9MLA - chains A and D of the 12 polymer chains in the assembly; structure by electron microscopy, 2.24 A resolution.

Chain A:
Name: Surface protein
Source organism: Homo sapiens
UniProt: P61570 (ENK25_HUMAN); numbering as in UniProt (aligned over 97-465)
Chain sequence (369 residues; each row starts with the number of its first residue):
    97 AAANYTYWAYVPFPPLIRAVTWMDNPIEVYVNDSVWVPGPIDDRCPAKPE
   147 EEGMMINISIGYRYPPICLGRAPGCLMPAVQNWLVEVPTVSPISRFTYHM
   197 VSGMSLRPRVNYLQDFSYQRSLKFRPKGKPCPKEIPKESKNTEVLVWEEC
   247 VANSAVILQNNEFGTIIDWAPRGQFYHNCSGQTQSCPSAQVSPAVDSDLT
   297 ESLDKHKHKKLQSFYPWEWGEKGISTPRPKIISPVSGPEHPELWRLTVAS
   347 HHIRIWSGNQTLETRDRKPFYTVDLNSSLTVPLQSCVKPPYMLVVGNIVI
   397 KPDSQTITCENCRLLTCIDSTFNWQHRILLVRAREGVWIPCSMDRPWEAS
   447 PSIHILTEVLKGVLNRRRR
Not modelled in the structure: 97-99, 460-465
Sequence notes: conflict Arg167 (Thr in P61570), Thr185 (Ile in P61570), Ile328 (Val in P61570); engineered mutation Cys437 (Val in P61570), Arg463 (Ser in P61570), Arg464 (Lys in P61570)
Cystine bridges: Cys164-Cys171, Cys227-Cys246, Cys275-Cys282, Cys382-Cys413, Cys405-Cys408
Covalently attached groups: N-acetylglucosamine (NAG) linked to Asn100, Asn128, Asn153, Asn274, Asn355, Asn372
From the paper describing this entry:
  - post-translational modification sites: Asn128

Chain D:
Name: Transmembrane protein, Fibritin
Source organism: Homo sapiens
UniProt: chimeric construct of P61570, P10104: residues 466-632 from P61570 (ENK25_HUMAN) positions 466-632 (same numbers); residues 651-676 from P10104 positions 459-484 (UniProt number = residue number - 192)
Chain sequence (253 residues; numbered 466 to 718; the number before each row is that of its first residue):
   466 FIFTLIAVIMGLIAVTATAAVAGVALHSSVQSCNFVNDWQKNSTRLWNSQ
   516 SSIDQKLANQINDLRQTVIWMGDRLMSLEHRFQLQCDWNTSDFCITPQIY
   566 NESEHHWDMVRRHLQGREDNLTLDISKLKEQIFEASKAHLNLVPGTEAIA
   616 GVADGLANLNPVTWVKTDDDDKAGGSGGSGGSGGGYIPEAPRDGQAYVRK
   666 DGEWVLLSTFLASGLEVLFQGPGAGWSHPQFEKGGGSGGGSGGGSWSHPQ
   716 FEK
Not modelled in the structure: 621-718
Sequence notes: conflict Ala484 (Gly in P61570), Glu599 (Lys in P61570), Leu671 (Phe479 in P10104); engineered mutation Cys498 (Val in P61570); linker (633-650); expression tag (677-718)
Cystine bridges: Cys551-Cys559
Covalently attached groups: N-acetylglucosamine (NAG) linked to Asn507, Asn554, Asn585; glycan linked to Asn566
From the paper describing this entry:
  - contacts within the chain: His492-Trp572 (hydrogen bond), Ser493-Trp572 (hydrogen bond), His492-Arg576 (hydrogen bond), Ser493-Arg576
  - self-association interface (contacts with another copy of this molecule): Leu529 to Gln548
  - mutagenesis - L529P: increased expression
  - post-translational modification sites: Asn566
  - conformationally variable residues (order/disorder transition): Arg546 to Asn566

How chain A and chain D interact:
Disulfides between the chains: Cys437(A)-Cys498(D)
Contacting residue pairs (132; chain A residue first):
  Thr102(A) with Val495(D); Ile564(D); Tyr565(D), hydrogen bond (backbone-backbone)
  Tyr103(A) with Ile560(D), hydrophobic; Thr561(D); Pro562(D); Gln563(D); Ile564(D), hydrophobic
  Trp104(A) with Ile560(D); Thr561(D), hydrogen bond (backbone-side chain); Gln563(D), hydrogen bond (backbone-backbone); Tyr565(D), hydrophobic; His570(D); Leu588(D), hydrophobic; Leu593(D)
  Ala105(A) with Phe558(D), hydrophobic; Cys559(D)
  Tyr106(A) with Ser542(D), hydrogen bond; Arg546(D); Phe558(D); Cys559(D), hydrogen bond (backbone-backbone)
  Val107(A) with Gln505(D)
  Pro108(A) with Arg546(D)
  Phe109(A) with Ser508(D), hydrogen bond (backbone-side chain); Trp512(D); Arg539(D)
  Pro110(A) with Trp504(D), hydrophobic; Ser508(D)
  Pro111(A) with Val480(D), hydrophobic; Ala484(D), hydrophobic; Trp504(D); Gln505(D); Ser508(D)
  Leu112(A) with Trp504(D), hydrophobic; Leu579(D)
  Ile113(A) with Thr481(D)
  Asp120(A) with Gln531(D)
  Asn121(A) with Arg530(D); Gln531(D), hydrogen bond (backbone-side chain); Ile534(D)
  Pro122(A) with Asp528(D); Gln531(D)
  Glu124(A) with Ile526(D)
  Tyr126(A) with Leu522(D)
  Pro136(A) with Gln525(D)
  Ile137(A) with Gln525(D), hydrogen bond (backbone-side chain)
  Asp138(A) with Leu522(D)
  Asp139(A) with Lys521(D), salt bridge
  Arg140(A) with Thr469(D); Asp519(D), salt bridge; Leu522(D)
  Ala143(A) with Leu470(D); Ile471(D), hydrophobic
  Lys144(A) with Leu470(D); Ile471(D), hydrogen bond (side chain-backbone); Val473(D), hydrogen bond (side chain-backbone)
  Glu147(A) with Met475(D); Gly476(D), hydrogen bond (side chain-backbone); Ile478(D); Ala479(D), hydrogen bond (side chain-backbone)
  Glu148(A) with Ile478(D)
  Met150(A) with Ala479(D), hydrophobic; Ala482(D), hydrophobic
  Met151(A) with Ala482(D)
  Ile152(A) with Thr481(D); Ala485(D), hydrophobic
  Ser155(A) with Gln580(D)
  Ile156(A) with Gln580(D)
  Gly157(A) with Gln580(D), hydrogen bond (backbone-backbone); Gly581(D); Arg582(D)
  Arg159(A) with Glu583(D), salt bridge
  Lys384(A) with Ile467(D); Leu522(D)
  Pro385(A) with Leu477(D), hydrophobic
  Pro386(A) with Leu477(D), hydrophobic; Trp512(D), hydrophobic
  Tyr387(A) with Gln531(D), hydrogen bond
  Met388(A) with Leu477(D), hydrophobic; Ile478(D), hydrophobic; Thr481(D)
  Ser400(A) with Arg582(D), hydrogen bond (backbone-side chain)
  Gln401(A) with Arg582(D), hydrogen bond (backbone-side chain)
  Thr402(A) with Arg582(D), hydrogen bond
  Leu410(A) with Ile478(D); Thr481(D)
  Leu411(A) with Ile478(D)
  Thr412(A) with Ile478(D)
  Arg428(A) with Gln531(D); Trp535(D)
  Arg430(A) with His578(D), hydrogen bond (side chain-backbone); Leu579(D), hydrogen bond (side chain-backbone); Gln580(D); Gly581(D)
  Glu431(A) with Asp538(D)
  Val433(A) with His578(D)
  Trp434(A) with Leu549(D), hydrophobic; Thr561(D); His578(D), hydrogen bond (backbone-side chain); Ile590(D); Ile597(D), hydrophobic
  Ile435(A) with Leu491(D), hydrophobic; Leu579(D), hydrophobic
  Pro436(A) with Val495(D); Tyr565(D), hydrophobic; Val575(D)
  Cys437(A) with Gln496(D); Cys498(D), disulfide; Val501(D), hydrophobic
  Ser438(A) with Gln496(D), hydrogen bond (backbone-backbone); Ser497(D); Cys498(D), hydrogen bond (backbone-backbone)
  Met439(A) with Cys498(D), hydrophobic; Asp552(D)
  Arg441(A) with Asp552(D), salt bridge; Trp553(D); Asn554(D)
  Trp443(A) with Cys551(D); Asp552(D); Ile560(D), hydrogen bond (side chain-backbone); Thr561(D); Pro562(D); Asn606(D)
  Glu444(A) with Asp552(D), hydrogen bond (backbone-side chain); Trp553(D), hydrogen bond
  Ala445(A) with Trp553(D); Asn606(D)
  Ser446(A) with Trp553(D)
  Pro447(A) with Trp553(D), hydrophobic
  Ile449(A) with Pro609(D), hydrophobic
  Thr453(A) with Val617(D)
  Leu456(A) with Gly620(D)
Also at the interface, not in a pair above, chain A (67 interface residues in all): Ile123, Tyr158, Ala429, Pro442
Also at the interface, not in a pair above, chain D (77 interface residues in all): Phe466, Ile474, Thr509, Asn513, Gln550, Asp557, Trp572, Lys594, Leu607

Summary:
The interface between chain A and chain D involves 67 residues on one side and 77 on the other; the contacts
include 1 disulfide bond, 25 hydrogen bonds and 4 salt bridges. Polar contacts include Asp139(A)-Lys521(D),
Arg140(A)-Asp519(D) and Arg159(A)-Glu583(D). The paper reports that L529P of chain D increases expression;
modification sites Asn128(A) and Asn566(D).
Chain A is Surface protein and chain D is Transmembrane protein, Fibritin, both from Homo sapiens; the
structure, Pre-fusion HERV-K Envelope Protein Trimer Ectodomain in complex with Kenv-6 Fab, was determined by
electron microscopy, deposited together with 9MLK and 9O4F.
